PDB entry 5S5A | X-ray diffraction, 2.35 A resolution | chains C and D of the 6 polymer chains in the assembly

Chain C:
Protein: Tubulin alpha-1B chain
From: Bos taurus
Reference sequence: P81947 (TBA1B_BOVIN); residue numbers follow UniProt; this construct covers 1-451
Chain sequence (451 residues; row label = number of the first residue in the row):
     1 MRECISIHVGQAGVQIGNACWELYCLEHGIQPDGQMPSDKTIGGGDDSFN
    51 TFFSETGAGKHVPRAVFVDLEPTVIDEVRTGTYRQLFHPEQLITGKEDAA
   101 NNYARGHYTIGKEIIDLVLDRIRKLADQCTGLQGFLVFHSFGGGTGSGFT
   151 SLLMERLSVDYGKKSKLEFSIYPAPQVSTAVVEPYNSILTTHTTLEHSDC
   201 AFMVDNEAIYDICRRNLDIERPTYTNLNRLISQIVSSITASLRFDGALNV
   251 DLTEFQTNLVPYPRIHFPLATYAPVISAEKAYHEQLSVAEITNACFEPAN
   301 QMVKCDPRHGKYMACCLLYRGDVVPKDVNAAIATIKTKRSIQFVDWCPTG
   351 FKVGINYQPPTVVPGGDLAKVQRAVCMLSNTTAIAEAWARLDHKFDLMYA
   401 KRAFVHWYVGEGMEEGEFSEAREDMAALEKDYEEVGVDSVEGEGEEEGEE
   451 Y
Not modelled in the structure: 441-451
Metal / ion sites: Ca2+: Asp-39, Thr-41, Gly-44, Glu-55
Residues lining bound ligands:
  - GTP (guanosine-5'-triphosphate): Gly-10, Gln-11, Ala-12, Gln-15, Ile-16, Asp-69, Asp-98, Ala-99, Ala-100, Asn-101, Ser-140, Gly-142, Gly-143, Gly-144, Thr-145, Gly-146, Ile-171, Pro-173, Val-177, Ser-178, Thr-179, Glu-183, Asn-206, Tyr-224, Leu-227, Asn-228, Ile-231
  - N-(4-methoxyphenyl)glycinamide (WZY), molecule 1: Thr-41, Ile-42, Gly-43, Gly-44, Gly-45, Asp-46
  - N-(4-methoxyphenyl)glycinamide (WZY), molecule 2: His-406, Val-409, Gly-410

Chain D:
Protein: Tubulin beta-2B chain
From: Bos taurus
Reference sequence: Q6B856 (TBB2B_BOVIN); the author numbering skips numbers that UniProt does not, so the offset changes along the chain: 1-42 = UniProt 1-42; 45-360 = UniProt 43-358; 369-455 = UniProt 359-445
Chain sequence (445 residues; row label = number of the first residue in the row; note: 10 numbers in that range are skipped by the numbering (no residue carries them; nothing is unmodelled there)):
     1 MREIVHIQAGQCGNQIGAKFWEVISDEHGIDPTGSYHGDSDL
    45 QLERINVYYNEATGNKYVPRAILVDLEPGTMDSVRSGPFGQIFRPDNFVF
    95 GQSGAGNNWAKGHYTEGAELVDSVLDVVRKESESCDCLQGFQLTHSLGGG
   145 TGSGMGTLLISKIREEYPDRIMNTFSVMPSPKVSDTVVEPYNATLSVHQL
   195 VENTDETYCIDNEALYDICFRTLKLTTPTYGDLNHLVSATMSGVTTCLRF
   245 PGQLNADLRKLAVNMVPFPRLHFFMPGFAPLTSRGSQQYRALTVPELTQQ
   295 MFDSKNMMAACDPRHGRYLTVAAIFRGRMSMKEVDEQMLNVQNKNSSYFV
   345 EWIPNNVKTAVCDIPP
   369 RGLKMSATFIGNSTAIQELFKRISEQFTAMFRRKAFLHWYTGEGMDEMEF
   419 TEAESNMNDLVSEYQQYQDATADEQGEFEEEEGEDEA
Not modelled in the structure: 442-455
Swiss-Prot annotation at these positions:
  - motif: Met-1 to Ile-4 (MREI motif)
  - binding site (GTP): Gln-11, Glu-71, Ser-140, Gly-144, Thr-145, Gly-146, Asn-206, Asn-228
  - binding site (Mg(2+)): Glu-71
  - modified residue: Ser-40 (Phosphoserine), Thr-57 (Phosphothreonine), Lys-60 (N6-acetyllysine), Ser-174 (Phosphoserine), Thr-287 (Phosphothreonine), Thr-292 (Phosphothreonine), Arg-320 (Omega-N-methylarginine), Glu-448 (5-glutamyl polyglutamate)
  - cross-link (Glycyl lysine isopeptide (Lys-Gly)): Lys-60 (interchain with G-Cter in ubiquitin), Lys-326 (interchain with G-Cter in ubiquitin)
Metal / ion sites: Mg2+: Gln-11 (together with GDP)
Residues lining bound ligands:
  - GDP (guanosine-5'-diphosphate): Gly-10, Gln-11, Cys-12, Gln-15, Ile-16, Ala-99, Asn-101, Ser-140, Gly-142, Gly-143, Gly-144, Thr-145, Gly-146, Val-171, Pro-173, Val-177, Ser-178, Glu-183, Asn-206, Leu-209, Tyr-224, Leu-227, Asn-228
  - N-(4-methoxyphenyl)glycinamide (WZY): Arg-158, Val-195, Glu-196, Thr-198, Asp-199, Pro-263, His-266

Chain C / chain D interface:
Pairs across the interface (54; chain C residue first):
  Gln-11(C) / Gln-247(D)
  Lys-96(C) / Arg-2(D)
  Lys-96(C) / Asp-130(D)  salt bridge
  Glu-97(C) / Arg-2(D)  salt bridge
  Glu-97(C) / Cys-131(D)
  Glu-97(C) / Arg-164(D)  salt bridge
  Glu-97(C) / Arg-253(D)  salt bridge
  Asp-98(C) / Asp-251(D)
  Asp-98(C) / Lys-254(D)  salt bridge
  Ala-100(C) / Arg-253(D)
  Ala-100(C) / Lys-254(D)
  Ala-100(C) / Val-257(D)
  Asn-101(C) / Lys-254(D)
  Arg-105(C) / Arg-253(D)
  Pro-175(C) / Asn-349(D)
  Ser-178(C) / Lys-352(D)  hydrogen bond
  Thr-179(C) / Gln-247(D)
  Thr-179(C) / Leu-248(D)
  Thr-179(C) / Asn-258(D)  hydrogen bond (backbone-side chain)
  Ala-180(C) / Asn-258(D)
  Val-181(C) / Asn-258(D)  hydrogen bond (backbone-side chain)
  Val-181(C) / Ile-347(D)  hydrophobic
  Val-181(C) / Pro-348(D)
  Val-181(C) / Asn-349(D)
  Val-181(C) / Asn-350(D)
  Glu-220(C) / Lys-326(D)
  Arg-221(C) / Met-325(D)
  Arg-221(C) / Lys-326(D)
  Arg-221(C) / Asp-329(D)  salt bridge
  Tyr-224(C) / Gln-247(D)
  Lys-394(C) / Asn-349(D)  hydrogen bond
  Leu-397(C) / Glu-345(D)
  Leu-397(C) / Trp-346(D)
  Leu-397(C) / Pro-348(D)  hydrophobic
  Leu-397(C) / Ala-440(D)  hydrophobic
  Met-398(C) / Trp-346(D)  hydrogen bond (backbone-backbone)
  Met-398(C) / Pro-348(D)
  Lys-401(C) / Phe-262(D)
  Lys-401(C) / Trp-346(D)
  Lys-401(C) / Ala-438(D)
  Lys-401(C) / Thr-439(D)  hydrogen bond (side chain-backbone)
  Ala-403(C) / Pro-261(D)
  Ala-403(C) / Phe-262(D)  hydrophobic
  Phe-404(C) / Val-257(D)
  Phe-404(C) / Asn-258(D)
  Phe-404(C) / Val-260(D)
  Phe-404(C) / Pro-261(D)  hydrogen bond (backbone-backbone)
  Phe-404(C) / Thr-314(D)
  His-406(C) / Val-260(D)  hydrogen bond (side chain-backbone)
  His-406(C) / Pro-261(D)
  His-406(C) / Pro-263(D)
  Trp-407(C) / Ala-256(D)
  Trp-407(C) / Val-257(D)
  Trp-407(C) / Val-260(D)  hydrogen bond (side chain-backbone)
Other interface residues (no listed pair), chain C (26 interface residues in all): Val-182, Tyr-210, Arg-402

Overview:
26 residues of chain C face 30 of chain D across their interface, with 9 hydrogen bonds and 6 salt bridges.
Among the polar pairs are Lys-96(C)/Asp-130(D), Glu-97(C)/Arg-2(D) and Glu-97(C)/Arg-164(D). One
N-(4-methoxyphenyl)glycinamide molecule is bound between chain C and chain D.
Here chain C is Tubulin alpha-1B chain and chain D is Tubulin beta-2B chain, both from Bos taurus. Entry 5S5A
(Tubulin-Z1449748885-complex) was determined by X-ray diffraction, deposited together with 5S4L, 5S4M, 5S4N,
5S4O, 5S4P, 5S4Q and 52 further entries.
